PDB entry 6J9E | electron microscopy, 3.41 A resolution | chains C and F of the 10 polymer chains in the assembly

Chain C:
Protein: DNA-directed RNA polymerase subunit beta
Organism: Xanthomonas oryzae pv. oryzae PXO99A
Notes: EC 2.7.7.6
UniProt: B2SQQ1 (RPOB_XANOP); residues 1-1383 here = UniProt positions 1-1383
Chain sequence (1383 residues; each row starts with the number of its first residue):
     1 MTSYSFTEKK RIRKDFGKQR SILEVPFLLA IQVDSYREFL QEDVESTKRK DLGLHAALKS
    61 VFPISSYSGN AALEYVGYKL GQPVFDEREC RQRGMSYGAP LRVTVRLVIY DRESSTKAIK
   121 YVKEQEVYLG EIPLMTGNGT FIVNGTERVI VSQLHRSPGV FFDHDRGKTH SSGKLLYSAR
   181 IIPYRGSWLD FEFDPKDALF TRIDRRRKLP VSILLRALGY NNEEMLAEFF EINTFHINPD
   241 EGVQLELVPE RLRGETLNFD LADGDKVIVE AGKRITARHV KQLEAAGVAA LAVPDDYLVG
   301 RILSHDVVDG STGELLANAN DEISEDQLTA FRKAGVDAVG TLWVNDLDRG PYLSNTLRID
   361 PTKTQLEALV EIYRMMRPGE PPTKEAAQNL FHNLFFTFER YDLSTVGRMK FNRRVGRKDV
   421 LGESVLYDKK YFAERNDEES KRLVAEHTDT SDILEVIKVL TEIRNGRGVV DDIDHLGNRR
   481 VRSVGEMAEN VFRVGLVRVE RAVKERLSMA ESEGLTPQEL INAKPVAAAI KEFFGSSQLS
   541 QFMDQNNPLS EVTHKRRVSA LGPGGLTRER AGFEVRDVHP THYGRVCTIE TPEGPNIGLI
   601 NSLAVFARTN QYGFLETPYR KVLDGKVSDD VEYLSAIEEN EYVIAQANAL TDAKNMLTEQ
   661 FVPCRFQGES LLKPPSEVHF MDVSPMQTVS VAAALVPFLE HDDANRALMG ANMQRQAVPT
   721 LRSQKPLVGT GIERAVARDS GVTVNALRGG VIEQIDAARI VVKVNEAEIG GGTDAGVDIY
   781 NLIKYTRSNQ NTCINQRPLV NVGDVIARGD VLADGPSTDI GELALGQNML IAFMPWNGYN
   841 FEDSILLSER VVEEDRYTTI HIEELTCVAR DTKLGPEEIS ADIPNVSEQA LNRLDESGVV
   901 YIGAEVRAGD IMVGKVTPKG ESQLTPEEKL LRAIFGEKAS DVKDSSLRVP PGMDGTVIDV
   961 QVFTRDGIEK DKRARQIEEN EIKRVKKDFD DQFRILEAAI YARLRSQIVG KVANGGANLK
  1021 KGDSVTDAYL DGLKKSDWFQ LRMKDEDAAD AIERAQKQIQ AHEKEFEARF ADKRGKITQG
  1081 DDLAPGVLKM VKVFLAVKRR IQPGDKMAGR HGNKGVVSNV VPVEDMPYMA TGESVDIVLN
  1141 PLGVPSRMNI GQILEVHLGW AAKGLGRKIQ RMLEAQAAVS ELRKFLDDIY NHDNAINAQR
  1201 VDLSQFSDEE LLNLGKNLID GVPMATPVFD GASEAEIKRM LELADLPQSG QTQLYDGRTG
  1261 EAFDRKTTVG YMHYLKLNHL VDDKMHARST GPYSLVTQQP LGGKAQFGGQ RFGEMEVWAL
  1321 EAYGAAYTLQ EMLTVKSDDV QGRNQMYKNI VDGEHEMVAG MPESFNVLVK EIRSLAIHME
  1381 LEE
Disordered / not traced: 1-2, 44-48, 238-242, 256-276, 511-514, 770-774, 921-924, 951-952, 1011-1051, 1194-1198, 1383

Chain F:
Protein: Transcription termination/antitermination protein NusA
Organism: Xanthomonas oryzae pv. oryzae PXO99A
Chain sequence (507 residues; numbered -3 to 503; the number before each row is that of its first residue; numbers below 1 keep their minus sign (Gly-3 is residue -3)):
    -3 GAMDMSKELL LVVDAVANEK GVPREVIFDA IEAALASAAK KRYPDQDVLA RVTIDHKDGT
    57 YETYRRWEVV ADDVVMESPD RQVRLMDAID EADGVDVGDY IEEQIENPDF GRIAAQAAKQ
   117 VIVQRVREAE RQQVVDAWKD RVGELITGVV KRAERGNIFV DLGGNAEAFI PKDKGIPRDV
   177 LRPGDRVRGY LAEVRSEPRG PQLFISRAAP EFMIELFKLE VPEVGQGLVE INACARDPGD
   237 RAKIAVIAHD ARTDPIGACI GMRGSRVQAV SNELNGERVD IVLWNENPAN FVINAMAPAE
   297 VQSIIVDEDK HSMDLAVAED RLAQAIGKGG QNVRLASRLT GWQLNVMTAD QVAAKSEAEQ
   357 AAARQLFMDR LEVDEEISAI LVSEGFNTVE EIAYVPVGEL LAVEGFDEDI VEELRARARD
   417 ALLNAALAEE EGLEGTQPTE DLLALEGMDE ETAVALAEHG VRTSEDLSDL AADEIVDFGI
   477 EGLTQERAAA LILAARAEEI ARLERGE
Disordered / not traced: -3 to 0, 64-96, 159-160, 170-181, 213-503

How chain C and chain F interact:
Contacting residue pairs - 20 pairs, chain C then chain F:
  Ser880(C) - Arg108(F)
  Asp882(C) - Gly107(F)
  Asp882(C) - Arg108(F)  hydrogen bond (backbone-side chain)
  Ile883(C) - Ile109(F)
  Pro884(C) - Ile109(F)  hydrophobic
  Pro884(C) - Gln112(F)
  Glu927(C) - Lys115(F)
  Glu927(C) - Val119(F)
  Glu928(C) - Lys115(F)
  Lys929(C) - Val8(F)
  Leu930(C) - Val8(F)  hydrophobic
  Leu930(C) - Ile27(F)  hydrophobic
  Leu931(C) - Ala111(F)
  Leu931(C) - Lys115(F)
  Ala933(C) - Val8(F)  hydrophobic
  Phe935(C) - Phe106(F)
  Phe935(C) - Ala111(F)  hydrophobic
  Lys938(C) - Arg108(F)
  Ala939(C) - Ala111(F)
  Ser940(C) - Gln112(F)  hydrogen bond
Other interface residues (no listed pair), chain C (17 interface residues in all): Asn885, Val916, Pro926
Other interface residues (no listed pair), chain F (17 interface residues in all): Glu4, Val9, Ala13, Asn14, Ala110, Ala114, Ile118

In short:
Chain C and chain F each contribute 17 residues to their interface; the contacts include 2 hydrogen bonds.
Polar pairs include Asp882(C)-Arg108(F) and Ser940(C)-Gln112(F).
Chain C is DNA-directed RNA polymerase subunit beta and chain F is Transcription termination/antitermination
protein NusA, both from Xanthomonas oryzae pv. oryzae PXO99A; the structure, Cryo-EM structure of Xanthomonos
oryzae transcription elongation complex with NusA and the bacteriophage protein P7, was determined by electron
microscopy together with 6J9F from the same study.
